8KDS - chains H and B of the 9 polymer chains in the assembly; structure by electron microscopy, 3.05 A resolution.

== Chain H ==
Protein: PW5-535 light chain
Organism: Homo sapiens
Amino-acid sequence (215 residues; each row starts with the number of its first residue):
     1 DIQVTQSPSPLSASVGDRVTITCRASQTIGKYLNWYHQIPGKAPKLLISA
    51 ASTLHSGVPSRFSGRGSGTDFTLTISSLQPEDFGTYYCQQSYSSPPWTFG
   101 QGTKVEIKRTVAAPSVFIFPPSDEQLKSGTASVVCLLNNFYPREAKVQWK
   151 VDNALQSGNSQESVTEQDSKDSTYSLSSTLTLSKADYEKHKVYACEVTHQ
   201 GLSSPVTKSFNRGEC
Not modelled in the structure: 213-215
Disulfide bonds: C23-C88, C135-C195

== Chain B ==
Protein: Spike glycoprotein
Organism: Severe acute respiratory syndrome coronavirus 2
Reference sequence: P59594 (SPIKE_SARS); residues 42-1231 here correspond to UniProt positions 1-1190 (UniProt number = residue number - 41)
Amino-acid sequence (1190 residues; each row starts with the number of its first residue):
    42 MFIFLLFLTLTSGSDLDRCTTFDDVQAPNYTQHTSSMRGVYYPDEIFRSD
    92 TLYLTQDLFLPFYSNVTGFHTINHTFGNPVIPFKDGIYFAATEKSNVVRG
   142 WVFGSTMNNKSQSVIIINNSTNVVIRACNFELCDNPFFAVSKPMGTQTHT
   192 MIFDNAFNCTFEYISDAFSLDVSEKSGNFKHLREFVFKNKDGFLYVYKGY
   242 QPIDVVRDLPSGFNTLKPIFKLPLGINITNFRAILTAFSPAQDIWGTSAA
   292 AYFVGYLKPTTFMLKYDENGTITDAVDCSQNPLAELKCSVKSFEIDKGIY
   342 QTSNFRVVPSGDVVRFPNITNLCPFGEVFNATKFPSVYAWERKKISNCVA
   392 DYSVLYNSTFFSTFKCYGVSATKLNDLCFSNVYADSFVVKGDDVRQIAPG
   442 QTGVIADYNYKLPDDFMGCVLAWNTRNIDATSTGNYNYKYRYLRHGKLRP
   492 FERDISNVPFSPDGKPCTPPALNCYWPLNDYGFYTTTGIGYQPYRVVVLS
   542 FELLNAPATVCGPKLSTDLIKNQCVNFNFNGLTGTGVLTPSSKRFQPFQQ
   592 FGRDVSDFTDSVRDPKTSEILDISPCAFGGVSVITPGTNASSEVAVLYQD
   642 VNCTDVSTAIHADQLTPAWRIYSTGNNVFQTQAGCLIGAEHVDTSYECDI
   692 PIGAGICASYHTVSLLRSTSQKSIVAYTMSLGADSSIAYSNNTIAIPTNF
   742 SISITTEVMPVSMAKTSVDCNMYICGDSTECANLLLQYGSFCTQLNRALS
   792 GIAAEQDRNTREVFAQVKQMYKTPTLKYFGGFNFSQILPDPLKPTKRSFI
   842 EDLLFNKVTLADAGFMKQYGECLGDINARDLICAQKFNGLTVLPPLLTDD
   892 MIAAYTAALVSGTATAGWTFGAGAALQIPFAMQMAYRFNGIGVTQNVLYE
   942 NQKQIANQFNKAISQIQESLTTTSTALGKLQDVVNQNAQALNTLVKQLSS
   992 NFGAISSVLNDILSRLDPPEAEVQIDRLITGRLQSLQTYVTQQLIRAAEI
  1042 RASANLAATKMSECVLGQSKRVDFCGKGYHLMSFPQAAPHGVVFLHVTYV
  1092 PSQERNFTTAPAICHEGKAYFPREGVFVFNGTSWFITQRNFFSPQIITTD
  1142 NTFVSGNCDVVIGIINNTVYDPLQPELDSFKEELDKYFKNHTSPDVDLGD
  1192 ISGINASVVNIQKEIDRLNEVAKNLNESLIDLQELGKYEQ
Not modelled in the structure: 42-73, 113-117, 174-189, 209-220, 280-289, 706-711, 1174-1231
Disulfide bonds: C169-C200, C319-C329, C364-C389, C407-C460, C419-C552, C508-C515, C565-C617, C644-C676, C689-C698, C761-C783, C766-C772, C863-C874, C1055-C1066, C1105-C1149
Sequence notes: engineered mutation A618 (Ser577 in P59594), P1009 (Lys968 in P59594), P1010 (Val969 in P59594)
Swiss-Prot annotation at these positions:
  - region: S839 to Y860 (Fusion peptide 1), K858 to F878 (Fusion peptide 2), D1186 to E1225 (Heptad repeat 2)
  - site (Cleavage): R708, S709, R838, S839
  - glycosylation (N-linked (GlcNAc...) asparagine): N70, N106, N114, N150, N159, N160, N199, N268, N310, N359, N371, N398, N630, N643, N732, N740, N824, N1097, N1121, N1157 and 3 more in UniProt

== How chain H and chain B interact ==
Residue-residue contacts (17; chain H residue first):
  D1(H) - Q442(B)
  Q27(H) - P440(B)
  Q27(H) - G441(B)
  Q27(H) - Q442(B)
  Y32(H) - G409(B)
  S91(H) - Y408(B)
  Y92(H) - Y408(B)
  Y92(H) - P440(B)
  Y92(H) - D455(B)  hydrogen bond (side chain-backbone)
  Y92(H) - D456(B)
  Y92(H) - F457(B)
  S93(H) - C407(B)
  S94(H) - C407(B)  hydrogen bond (backbone-backbone)
  S94(H) - A412(B)
  P95(H) - F405(B)
  P95(H) - K406(B)
  P95(H) - C407(B)
Also at the interface, not in a pair above, chain B (13 interface residues in all): V410

== Overview ==
The interface between chain H and chain B involves 8 residues on one side and 13 on the other, with 2 hydrogen
bonds. Polar contacts include Y92(H)-D455(B) and S94(H)-C407(B).
Chain H is PW5-535 light chain (Homo sapiens) and chain B is Spike glycoprotein (Severe acute respiratory
syndrome coronavirus 2); the structure, Trimer state of SARS-CoV Spike protein complexed with antibody
PW5-535, was determined by electron microscopy, deposited together with 8KDR, 8KEK and 8KER.
